Entry 7D2Q (X-ray diffraction, 1.99 A resolution); this record covers chains E and F of the 6 polymer chains in the assembly.

# Chain E
Molecule: Endoribonuclease MazF
Source organism: Deinococcus radiodurans
Notes: EC 3.1.27.-
UniProtKB: A0A6G9BVQ8 (A0A6G9BVQ8_DEIRD); residue numbers follow UniProt; this construct covers 1-117
Chain sequence (117 residues; each row starts with the number of its first residue):
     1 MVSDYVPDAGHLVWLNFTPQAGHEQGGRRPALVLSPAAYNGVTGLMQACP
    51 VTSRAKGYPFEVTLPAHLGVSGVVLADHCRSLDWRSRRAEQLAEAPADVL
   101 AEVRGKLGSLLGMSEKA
Disordered / not traced: 1-3, 19-26, 114-117

# Chain F
Molecule: AbrB/MazE/SpoVT family DNA-binding domain-containing protein
Source organism: Deinococcus radiodurans
UniProtKB: A0A6G9BVE7 (A0A6G9BVE7_DEIRD); numbering as in UniProt (aligned over 1-80)
Chain sequence (80 residues; numbered 1 to 80; the number before each row is that of its first residue):
     1 MTSQIQKWGNSLALRIPKALAQQVGLTQSSEVELLLQDGQIVIRPVPARQ
    51 YDLAALLAEMTPENLHGETDWGALEGREEW
Disordered / not traced: 1-50

# How chain E and chain F interact
Residue-residue contacts (53):
  Leu-15(E) / Trp-71(F)  hydrophobic
  Phe-17(E) / Asp-70(F)
  Phe-17(E) / Trp-71(F)
  Thr-18(E) / Gly-72(F)
  Thr-18(E) / Ala-73(F)  hydrogen bond (side chain-backbone)
  Thr-18(E) / Glu-75(F)
  Arg-29(E) / Thr-69(F)
  Arg-29(E) / Asp-70(F)  hydrogen bond (side chain-backbone)
  Arg-29(E) / Trp-71(F)
  Thr-43(E) / Arg-77(F)  hydrogen bond (backbone-side chain)
  Gly-44(E) / Arg-77(F)  hydrogen bond (backbone-side chain)
  Leu-45(E) / Arg-77(F)
  Pro-50(E) / Thr-69(F)
  Arg-54(E) / His-66(F)
  Lys-56(E) / Asn-64(F)
  Lys-56(E) / Leu-65(F)  hydrogen bond (side chain-backbone)
  Lys-56(E) / His-66(F)
  Gly-57(E) / Asn-64(F)
  Tyr-58(E) / Met-60(F)  hydrophobic
  Tyr-58(E) / Asn-64(F)
  Tyr-58(E) / Leu-65(F)  hydrophobic
  Tyr-58(E) / His-66(F)
  Pro-59(E) / Leu-56(F)
  Pro-59(E) / Glu-59(F)
  Pro-59(E) / Met-60(F)  hydrophobic
  Glu-61(E) / His-66(F)  salt bridge
  Leu-75(E) / His-66(F)
  His-78(E) / His-66(F)  hydrogen bond (side chain-backbone)
  His-78(E) / Gly-67(F)  hydrogen bond (side chain-backbone)
  His-78(E) / Thr-69(F)
  Arg-80(E) / Trp-71(F)
  Arg-80(E) / Leu-74(F)
  Arg-80(E) / Glu-78(F)  salt bridge
  Leu-82(E) / Trp-71(F)  hydrophobic
  Leu-82(E) / Glu-78(F)
  Asp-83(E) / Glu-75(F)
  Asp-83(E) / Gly-76(F)
  Asp-83(E) / Arg-77(F)  salt bridge
  Asp-83(E) / Glu-78(F)  hydrogen bond (backbone-side chain)
  Arg-85(E) / Arg-77(F)
  Ser-86(E) / Glu-75(F)
  Ser-86(E) / Gly-76(F)
  Arg-87(E) / Trp-71(F)  hydrogen bond (side chain-backbone)
  Arg-87(E) / Ala-73(F)  hydrogen bond (side chain-backbone)
  Arg-87(E) / Glu-75(F)
  Arg-87(E) / Glu-78(F)  salt bridge
  Glu-102(E) / Tyr-51(F)
  Gly-105(E) / Tyr-51(F)
  Lys-106(E) / Tyr-51(F)
  Ser-109(E) / Tyr-51(F)  hydrogen bond (side chain-backbone)
  Ser-109(E) / Asp-52(F)
  Ser-109(E) / Leu-53(F)  hydrogen bond (side chain-backbone)
  Leu-110(E) / Leu-53(F)  hydrophobic
Also at the interface, not in a pair above, chain E (32 interface residues in all): Asn-16, Ala-31, Thr-52, Phe-60, Ser-81
Also at the interface, not in a pair above, chain F (24 interface residues in all): Leu-57, Glu-63, Glu-68, Trp-80

# Overview
32 residues of chain E and 24 residues of chain F are in contact, with 12 hydrogen bonds and 4 salt bridges.
Polar pairs include Glu-61(E)/His-66(F), Arg-80(E)/Glu-78(F) and Asp-83(E)/Arg-77(F).
Chain E is Endoribonuclease MazF and chain F is AbrB/MazE/SpoVT family DNA-binding domain-containing protein,
both from Deinococcus radiodurans; the structure, Crystal structure of MazE-MazF (Form-I) from Deinococcus
radiodurans, was determined by X-ray diffraction (same publication as 7D28, 7D2M, 7D2N and 7D2P).
